7RCH - chains A and B of the 4 polymer chains in the assembly; structure by X-ray diffraction, 3.10 A resolution.

Chain A (and B):
Protein: Non-structural protein 1
Organism: Influenza A virus (A/Viet Nam/1203/2004(H5N1))
Notes: chain B of this document is another copy of the same molecule, construct and numbering; everything in this record applies to it too
Reference sequence: A5A5U1 (A5A5U1_9INFA); numbering as in UniProt (aligned over 81-206)
Sequence (126 residues; row label = number of the first residue in the row):
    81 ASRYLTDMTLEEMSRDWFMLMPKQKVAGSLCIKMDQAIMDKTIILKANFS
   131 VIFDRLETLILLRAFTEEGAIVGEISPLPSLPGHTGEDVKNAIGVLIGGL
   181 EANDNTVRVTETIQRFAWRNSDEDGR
Construct notes: engineered mutation Ala182 (Trp in A5A5U1)

How chain A and chain B interact:
Contacting residue pairs (4; chain A residue first):
  Ser82(A) with Phe133(B)
  Ile132(A) with Ser82(B)
  Pro159(A) with Ser160(B)
  Ser160(A) with Ser160(B), hydrogen bond (backbone-side chain)
Other interface residues (no listed pair), chain A (5 interface residues in all): Phe133
Other interface residues (no listed pair), chain B (5 interface residues in all): Ile132, Leu161

Overview:
Chain A and chain B each contribute 5 residues to their interface, with 1 hydrogen bond. The hydrogen-bonded
pair is Ser160(A)-Ser160(B).
Chain A and chain B are both Non-structural protein 1 (Influenza A virus (A/Viet Nam/1203/2004(H5N1))); the
structure, Crystal structure of NS1-ED of Vietnam influenza A virus in complex with the p85-beta-iSH2 domain
of ..., was determined by X-ray diffraction.
